4PXC - chains A and B; structure by X-ray diffraction, 1.89 A resolution.

Chain A (and B):
Molecule: Ureidoglycolate hydrolase
Source organism: Arabidopsis thaliana
Notes: EC 3.5.3.19; chain B of this document is another copy of the same molecule, construct and numbering; everything in this record applies to it too
UniProt: Q8VXY9 (UAH_ARATH); residue numbers follow UniProt; this construct covers 50-476
Sequence (430 residues; numbered 47 to 476; the number before each row is that of its first residue):
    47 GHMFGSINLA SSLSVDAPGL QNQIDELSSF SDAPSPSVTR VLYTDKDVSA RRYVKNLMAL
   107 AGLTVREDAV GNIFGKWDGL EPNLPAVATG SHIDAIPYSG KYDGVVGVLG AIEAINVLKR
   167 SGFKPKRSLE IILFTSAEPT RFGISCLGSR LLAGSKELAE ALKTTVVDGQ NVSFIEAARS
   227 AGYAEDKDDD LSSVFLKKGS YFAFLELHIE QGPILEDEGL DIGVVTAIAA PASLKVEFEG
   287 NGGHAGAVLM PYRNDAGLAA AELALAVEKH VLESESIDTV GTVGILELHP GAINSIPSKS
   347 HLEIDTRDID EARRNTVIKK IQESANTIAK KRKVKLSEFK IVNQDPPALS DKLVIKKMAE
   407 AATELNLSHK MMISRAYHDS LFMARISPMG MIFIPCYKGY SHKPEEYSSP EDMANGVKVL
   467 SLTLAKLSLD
Not modelled in the structure: 47-53
Construct notes: expression tag (47-49); engineered mutation Ala183 (Glu in Q8VXY9)
Metal / ion sites: Mn2+ site 1: His138, Asp149, His254; Mn2+ site 2: Asp149, Glu184, His448 (together with (2S)-amino(hydroxy)ethanoic acid)
Residues lining bound ligands: (2S)-amino(hydroxy)ethanoic acid (HGY): Glu184, Arg353, Ala422, Tyr423, His448
UniProt features mapped onto this chain:
  - binding site (Mn(2+)): His138, Asp149, Glu184, His254, His448
  - binding site (substrate): His254 to Gln257, His290, Asn340, Arg353, Tyr423, His424, His448
  - site: Arg299 (Necessary for dimerization)
  - mutagenesis: His138 (H138A: Impaired enzyme activity), Asp149 (D149A/N: Impaired enzyme activity), Glu184 (E184A: Impaired enzyme activity), His254 (H254A: Impaired enzyme activity), Gln257 (Q257A/E: Impaired enzyme activity; Q257N: Strongly reduced substrate affinity and enzyme activity), His290 (H290A/N: Impaired enzyme activity; H290Q: Strongly reduced substrate affinity and enzyme activity), Asn340 (N340A: Strongly reduced substrate affinity and abolished enzyme activity; N340D: Impaired enzyme activity), Asp351 (D351A: Impaired enzyme activity), Arg353 (R353A/K: Impaired enzyme activity), Tyr423 (Y423A/G: Impaired enzyme activity; Y423F: Reduced substrate affinity and enzyme activity), His424 (H424N: Reduced substrate affinity and enzyme activity), His448 (H448A: Impaired enzyme activity)

How chain A and chain B interact:
Residue-residue contacts (117):
  Ile142(A) - Asn340(B)
  Ile142(A) - Ser341(B)
  Pro143(A) - Pro336(B)
  Tyr144(A) - His335(B)
  Glu184(A) - Asn340(B)  hydrogen bond
  Pro185(A) - Ile339(B)  hydrophobic
  Pro185(A) - Asn340(B)
  Gln257(A) - His290(B)
  Gln257(A) - Ala293(B)
  Ser279(A) - Ile339(B)
  Asn287(A) - Lys449(B)  hydrogen bond (backbone-side chain)
  Gly288(A) - Lys449(B)  hydrogen bond (backbone-side chain)
  Gly289(A) - Ser447(B)
  Gly289(A) - Lys449(B)
  His290(A) - Gln257(B)
  His290(A) - Arg353(B)
  His290(A) - Ala422(B)
  His290(A) - Ser447(B)  hydrogen bond (backbone-backbone)
  His290(A) - His448(B)
  Ala291(A) - Val326(B)
  Ala291(A) - Thr328(B)  hydrogen bond (backbone-side chain)
  Gly292(A) - Val326(B)
  Gly292(A) - Arg353(B)
  Gly292(A) - Arg421(B)
  Ala293(A) - Gln257(B)
  Ala293(A) - Arg421(B)
  Val294(A) - Val326(B)
  Leu295(A) - Ile323(B)
  Leu295(A) - Arg421(B)
  Met296(A) - Glu314(B)
  Met296(A) - Val317(B)  hydrophobic
  Met296(A) - Leu318(B)  hydrophobic
  Met296(A) - Thr325(B)
  Met296(A) - Gly327(B)
  Arg299(A) - Val326(B)
  Arg299(A) - Gly327(B)  hydrogen bond (side chain-backbone)
  Arg299(A) - Thr328(B)  hydrogen bond
  Leu304(A) - Ala310(B)
  Leu304(A) - Glu314(B)
  Ala307(A) - Ala307(B)
  Glu308(A) - Leu311(B)
  Ala310(A) - Leu304(B)
  Leu311(A) - Glu308(B)
  Leu311(A) - Leu311(B)  hydrophobic
  Leu311(A) - Arg378(B)
  Glu314(A) - Leu304(B)
  Glu314(A) - Arg378(B)  salt bridge
  Val317(A) - Met296(B)  hydrophobic
  Leu318(A) - Met296(B)  hydrophobic
  Ile323(A) - Leu295(B)
  Ile323(A) - Pro297(B)  hydrophobic
  Thr325(A) - Met296(B)
  Val326(A) - Ala291(B)
  Val326(A) - Gly292(B)
  Val326(A) - Val294(B)
  Val326(A) - Arg299(B)
  Gly327(A) - Met296(B)
  Gly327(A) - Arg299(B)  hydrogen bond (backbone-side chain)
  Thr328(A) - Ala291(B)
  Thr328(A) - Arg299(B)  hydrogen bond
  Val329(A) - Leu334(B)
  Val329(A) - Pro343(B)
  Gly330(A) - Leu334(B)
  Gly330(A) - Gly337(B)
  Gly330(A) - Ala338(B)  hydrogen bond (backbone-backbone)
  Gly330(A) - Ser341(B)
  Ile331(A) - Gly337(B)
  Ile331(A) - Ala338(B)
  Ile331(A) - Ile339(B)
  Leu332(A) - Leu332(B)
  Leu332(A) - Leu334(B)
  Leu334(A) - Val329(B)
  Leu334(A) - Gly330(B)
  Leu334(A) - Leu332(B)
  His335(A) - Tyr144(B)
  Pro336(A) - Pro143(B)
  Gly337(A) - Gly330(B)
  Gly337(A) - Ile331(B)
  Ala338(A) - Gly330(B)  hydrogen bond (backbone-backbone)
  Ala338(A) - Ile331(B)
  Ile339(A) - Pro185(B)  hydrophobic
  Ile339(A) - Ser279(B)
  Ile339(A) - Ile331(B)
  Ile339(A) - Glu349(B)
  Ile339(A) - Ile350(B)
  Ile339(A) - Asp351(B)
  Asn340(A) - Ile142(B)
  Asn340(A) - Glu184(B)  hydrogen bond
  Asn340(A) - Pro185(B)
  Asn340(A) - Arg353(B)
  Asn340(A) - Tyr423(B)
  Asn340(A) - His448(B)  hydrogen bond (backbone-side chain)
  Ser341(A) - Ile142(B)
  Ser341(A) - Gly330(B)
  Ser341(A) - His448(B)
  Pro343(A) - Val329(B)
  Glu349(A) - Ile339(B)
  Ile350(A) - Ile339(B)
  Asp351(A) - Ile339(B)
  Arg353(A) - His290(B)
  Arg353(A) - Gly292(B)
  Arg353(A) - Asn340(B)
  Arg378(A) - Leu311(B)
  Arg378(A) - Glu314(B)  salt bridge
  Arg421(A) - Gly292(B)
  Arg421(A) - Ala293(B)
  Arg421(A) - Leu295(B)
  Ala422(A) - His290(B)
  Tyr423(A) - Asn340(B)
  Ser447(A) - Gly289(B)
  Ser447(A) - His290(B)  hydrogen bond (backbone-backbone)
  His448(A) - His290(B)
  His448(A) - Asn340(B)  hydrogen bond (side chain-backbone)
  His448(A) - Ser341(B)
  Lys449(A) - Asn287(B)  hydrogen bond (side chain-backbone)
  Lys449(A) - Gly288(B)  hydrogen bond (side chain-backbone)
  Lys449(A) - Gly289(B)
Other interface residues (no listed pair), chain A (58 interface residues in all): Pro297, Asp301, Ile342
Other interface residues (no listed pair), chain B (58 interface residues in all): Asp301, Ile342

Overview:
Chain A and chain B each contribute 58 residues to their interface; the contacts include 17 hydrogen bonds and
2 salt bridges. Among the polar pairs are Glu314(A)-Arg378(B), Glu184(A)-Asn340(B) and Asn287(A)-Lys449(B).
Bound to chain A: (2S)-amino(hydroxy)ethanoic acid.
Both chains are Ureidoglycolate hydrolase (Arabidopsis thaliana). Entry 4PXC (The crystal structure of AtUAH
in complex with (S)-hydroxyglycine) was determined by X-ray diffraction together with 4PXB and 4PXE from the
same study.
